PDB entry 9JQB | electron microscopy, 1.78 A resolution | chains A and F of the 24 polymer chains in the assembly

== Chain A (and F) ==
Name: Ferritin heavy chain
Organism: Homo sapiens
Notes: EC 1.16.3.1; chain F of this document is another copy of the same molecule, construct and numbering; everything in this record applies to it too
UniProt: P02794 (FRIH_HUMAN); residues 0-182 here correspond to UniProt positions 1-183 (UniProt number = residue number + 1)
Sequence (183 residues; each row starts with the number of its first residue; numbering starts at 0):
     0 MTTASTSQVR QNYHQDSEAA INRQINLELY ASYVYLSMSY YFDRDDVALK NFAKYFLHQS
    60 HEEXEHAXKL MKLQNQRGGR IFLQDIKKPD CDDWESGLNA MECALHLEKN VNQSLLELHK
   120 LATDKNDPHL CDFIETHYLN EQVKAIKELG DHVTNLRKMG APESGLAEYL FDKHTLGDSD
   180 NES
Not modelled in the structure: 0-4, 177-182
Construct notes: engineered mutation 33W_63 (Arg64 in P02794), 33W_67 (Glu68 in P02794)
Modified positions: 33W (3-(5-bromothiophen-2-yl)-L-alanine) at position 63; 33W (3-(5-bromothiophen-2-yl)-L-alanine) at position 67
UniProt features mapped onto this chain:
  - binding site (Fe cation): Glu-27, Glu-62, His-65, Glu-107, Gln-141
  - site: Arg-22 (Essential for association with cargo receptor NCOA4)
  - modified residue: Met-0 (N-acetylmethionine), Thr-1 (N-acetylthreonine), Ser-178 (Phosphoserine), Ser-182 (Phosphoserine)
Ion coordination: Na+: Glu-27, Glu-62
From the paper describing this entry:
  - Na+ coordination: Glu-27, Glu-62, His-65

== Chain A / chain F interface ==
Contacting residue pairs - 24 pairs, chain A then chain F:
  Gln-7(A) with Lys-108(F), hydrogen bond (backbone-side chain); Gly-149(F), hydrogen bond (side chain-backbone); Val-152(F); Thr-153(F), hydrogen bond; Arg-156(F)
  Val-8(A) with Lys-108(F); Ile-145(F)
  Arg-9(A) with Lys-108(F), hydrogen bond (backbone-side chain)
  Gln-10(A) with Lys-108(F), hydrogen bond (side chain-backbone); Asn-111(F), hydrogen bond; Gln-112(F); Ile-145(F)
  Asn-11(A) with Leu-115(F)
  Asn-74(A) with Lys-146(F)
  Gln-75(A) with Lys-143(F)
  Arg-76(A) with Val-142(F)
  Asn-125(A) with Lys-119(F)
  Pro-127(A) with Leu-115(F), hydrophobic; His-118(F); Leu-138(F), hydrophobic
  His-128(A) with Leu-138(F); Asn-139(F), hydrogen bond; Val-142(F)
  Asp-131(A) with Glu-134(F)
Also at the interface, not in a pair above, chain A (13 interface residues in all): Glu-134
Also at the interface, not in a pair above, chain F (19 interface residues in all): Leu-104, Asp-150

== Overview ==
13 residues of chain A face 19 of chain F across their interface, with 7 hydrogen bonds. Polar contacts
include Gln-7(A)/Lys-108(F), Gln-7(A)/Gly-149(F) and Gln-7(A)/Thr-153(F). The Na+ site is built by Glu-27(A)
and Glu-62(A). From UniProt: 5 Fe cation-binding residues on chain A. From the paper: Na+ coordination by
Glu-27(A), Glu-62(A) and His-65(A).
Both chains are Ferritin heavy chain (Homo sapiens). Entry 9JQB (Cryo-EM structure of ferritin variant
R63BrThA/E67BrThA) was determined by electron microscopy together with 9JIU, 9JQC, 9JQD and 9JQE from the same
study.
